9ME3 - chain A; structure by X-ray diffraction, 3.05 A resolution.

Chain A:
Name: Tyrosine-protein kinase BTK
Source organism: Mus musculus
Notes: EC 2.7.10.2
UniProt: P35991 (BTK_MOUSE); numbering as in UniProt (aligned over 396-659)
Chain sequence (271 residues; each row starts with the number of its first residue):
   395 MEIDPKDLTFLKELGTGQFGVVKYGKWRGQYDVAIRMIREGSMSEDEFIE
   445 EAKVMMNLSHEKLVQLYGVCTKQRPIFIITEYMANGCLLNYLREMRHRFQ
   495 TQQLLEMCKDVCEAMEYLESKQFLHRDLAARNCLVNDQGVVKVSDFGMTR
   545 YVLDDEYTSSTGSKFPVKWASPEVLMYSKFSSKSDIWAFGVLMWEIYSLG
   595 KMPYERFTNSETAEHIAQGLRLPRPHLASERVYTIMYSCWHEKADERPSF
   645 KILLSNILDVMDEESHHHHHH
Not modelled in the structure: 660-665
Construct notes: initiating methionine (395); engineered mutation R430 (Lys in P35991), M542 (Leu in P35991), T543 (Ser in P35991), T555 (Val in P35991), K562 (Arg in P35991), A564 (Ser in P35991), S565 (Pro in P35991), P617 (Tyr in P35991); expression tag (660-665)
Small-molecule neighbours: A1BJE (3-(4-phenoxyphenyl)-1H-pyrazolo[3,4-d]pyrimidin-4-amine): L408, V416, A428, R430, M449, V458, I472, T474, E475, Y476, M477, L528, S538, D539, F540, M542

In short:
Ligands of chain A: compound A1BJE.
Chain A is Tyrosine-protein kinase BTK (Mus musculus); the structure, Bruton's tyrosine kinase with mutations
in the activation loop in complex with compound P301390, was determined by X-ray diffraction together with
9EJJ, 9EJR, 9EJS, 9EJX and 9ME2 from the same study.
